PDB entry 8USS | X-ray diffraction, 1.47 A resolution | chain A

== Chain A ==
Protein: Interleukin-17A
Source organism: Homo sapiens
Reference sequence: Q16552 (IL17_HUMAN); residue numbers follow UniProt; this construct covers 34-155
Amino-acid sequence (127 residues; each row starts with the number of its first residue):
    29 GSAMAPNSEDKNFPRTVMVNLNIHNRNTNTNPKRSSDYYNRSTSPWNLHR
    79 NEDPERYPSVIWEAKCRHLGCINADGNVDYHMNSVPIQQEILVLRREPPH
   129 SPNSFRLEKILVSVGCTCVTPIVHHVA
Disordered / not traced: 29-42, 128-133
Differences from the reference sequence: expression tag (29-33); engineered mutation Ser129 (Cys in Q16552)
Disulfides: Cys94-Cys144, Cys99-Cys146
Residues lining bound ligands: XCW (4,5-dichloro-N-[(1S)-1-cyclohexyl-2-{[(3S)-5-methyl-4-oxo-2,3,4,5-tetrahydro-1,5-benzoxazepin-3-yl]amino}-2-oxoethyl]-1H-pyrrole-2-carboxamide): Asn53, Arg54, Asn55, Asn57, Pro60, Leu76, Pro86, Val88, Ile89, Trp90, Glu91, Ile119, Val140, Ser141, Val142

== Summary ==
Ligands of chain A: compound XCW.
Chain A is Interleukin-17A (Homo sapiens); the structure, IL17A complexed to Compound 7, was determined by
X-ray diffraction (same publication as 8USR).
